9B41 - chains F and O of the 24 polymer chains in the assembly; structure by electron microscopy, 3.20 A resolution.

[Chain F]
Molecule: gp19 Portal
Source organism: Pseudomonas virus Pa193
UniProtKB: A0A5P1KVD8 (A0A5P1KVD8_9CAUD); residues 1-765 here = UniProt positions 1-765
Sequence (765 residues; each row starts with the number of its first residue):
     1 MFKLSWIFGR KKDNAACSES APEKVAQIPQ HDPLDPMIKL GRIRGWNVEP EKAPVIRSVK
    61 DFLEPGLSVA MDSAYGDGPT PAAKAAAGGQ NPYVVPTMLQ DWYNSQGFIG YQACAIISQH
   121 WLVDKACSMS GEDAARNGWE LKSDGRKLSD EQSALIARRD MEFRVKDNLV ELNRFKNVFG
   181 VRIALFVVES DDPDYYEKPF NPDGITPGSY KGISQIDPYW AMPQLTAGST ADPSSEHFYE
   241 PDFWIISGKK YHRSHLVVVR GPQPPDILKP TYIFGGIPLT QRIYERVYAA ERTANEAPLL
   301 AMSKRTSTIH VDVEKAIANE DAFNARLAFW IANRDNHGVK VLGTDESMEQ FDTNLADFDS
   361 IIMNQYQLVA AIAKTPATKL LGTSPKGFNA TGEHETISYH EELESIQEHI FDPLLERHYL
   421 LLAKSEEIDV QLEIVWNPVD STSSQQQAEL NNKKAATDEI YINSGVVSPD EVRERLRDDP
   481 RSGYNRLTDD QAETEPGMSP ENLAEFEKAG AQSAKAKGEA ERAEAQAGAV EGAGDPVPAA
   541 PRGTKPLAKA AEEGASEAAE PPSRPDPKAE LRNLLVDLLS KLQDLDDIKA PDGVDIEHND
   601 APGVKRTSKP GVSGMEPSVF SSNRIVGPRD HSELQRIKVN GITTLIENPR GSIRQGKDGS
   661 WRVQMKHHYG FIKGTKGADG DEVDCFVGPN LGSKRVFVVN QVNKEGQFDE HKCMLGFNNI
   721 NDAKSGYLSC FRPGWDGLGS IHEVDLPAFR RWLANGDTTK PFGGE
Not modelled in the structure: 1-93, 529-765

[Chain O]
Molecule: gp28 Head-to-tail protein
Source organism: Pseudomonas virus Pa193
UniProtKB: A0A5P1KV97 (A0A5P1KV97_9CAUD); numbering as in UniProt (aligned over 1-155)
Sequence (155 residues; numbered 1 to 155; the number before each row is that of its first residue):
     1 MVIFDEHKFR TLFPEFADPA AYPDVRLQMY FDIACEFISD RDSPYRILNG KALEACLYLL
    61 TAHLLSLSTM QVQGAAGGGV TAGGTQGGFI TSATVGEVSV AKLAPPAKNG WQWWLSGTPY
   121 GQELWALLSV KAVGGFYIGG LPERRGFRKV GGTFW

[How chain F and chain O interact]
Residue-residue contacts (41):
  Tyr288(F) - Val150(O)
  Arg292(F) - Arg148(O)  hydrogen bond (side chain-backbone)
  Arg292(F) - Lys149(O)
  Asn295(F) - Arg148(O)  hydrogen bond
  Pro298(F) - Phe147(O)  hydrophobic
  Leu299(F) - Arg144(O)
  Leu299(F) - Phe147(O)  hydrophobic
  Leu299(F) - Lys149(O)
  Met302(F) - Glu143(O)
  Met302(F) - Phe147(O)  hydrophobic
  Asp312(F) - Gln112(O)
  Val313(F) - Ala132(O)  hydrophobic
  Glu314(F) - Gln112(O)  hydrogen bond
  Glu314(F) - Trp125(O)  hydrogen bond
  Glu314(F) - Ser129(O)
  Glu314(F) - Ala132(O)
  Lys315(F) - Asn109(O)  hydrogen bond
  Lys315(F) - Trp111(O)
  Ala316(F) - Phe136(O)  hydrophobic
  Ile317(F) - Arg46(O)  hydrogen bond (backbone-side chain)
  Ile317(F) - Ile47(O)  hydrophobic
  Ile317(F) - Leu48(O)  hydrophobic
  Ile317(F) - Phe136(O)  hydrophobic
  Ala318(F) - Phe37(O)
  Ala318(F) - Ile38(O)
  Ala318(F) - Ser39(O)  hydrogen bond (backbone-backbone)
  Ala318(F) - Arg46(O)  hydrogen bond (backbone-side chain)
  Asn319(F) - Phe37(O)
  Asn319(F) - Ser39(O)
  Asn319(F) - Arg46(O)
  Glu320(F) - Arg46(O)  salt bridge
  Glu320(F) - Ile47(O)  hydrogen bond (side chain-backbone)
  Glu320(F) - Leu48(O)
  Glu320(F) - Phe136(O)
  Asp321(F) - Ser39(O)
  Asp321(F) - Arg41(O)
  Phe323(F) - Phe136(O)  hydrophobic
  Asn324(F) - Ile138(O)
  Leu327(F) - Ile138(O)  hydrophobic
  Ala328(F) - Ile138(O)
  Ile331(F) - Gly139(O)
Other interface residues (no listed pair), chain O (24 interface residues in all): Glu36, Leu128

[In short]
21 residues of chain F face 24 of chain O across their interface, with 9 hydrogen bonds and 1 salt bridge.
Among the polar pairs are Glu320(F)-Arg46(O), Arg292(F)-Arg148(O) and Asn295(F)-Arg148(O).
Chain F is gp19 Portal and chain O is gp28 Head-to-tail protein, both from Pseudomonas virus Pa193; the
structure, Pseudomonas phage Pa193 Neck (portal and head-to-tail proteins), was determined by electron
microscopy together with 9B40 and 9B42 from the same study.
